7XG3 - chains B and I of the 12 polymer chains in the assembly; structure by electron microscopy, 3.00 A resolution.

[Chain B]
Name: Csf3
Organism: Pseudomonas aeruginosa
Amino-acid sequence (220 residues; row label = number of the first residue in the row):
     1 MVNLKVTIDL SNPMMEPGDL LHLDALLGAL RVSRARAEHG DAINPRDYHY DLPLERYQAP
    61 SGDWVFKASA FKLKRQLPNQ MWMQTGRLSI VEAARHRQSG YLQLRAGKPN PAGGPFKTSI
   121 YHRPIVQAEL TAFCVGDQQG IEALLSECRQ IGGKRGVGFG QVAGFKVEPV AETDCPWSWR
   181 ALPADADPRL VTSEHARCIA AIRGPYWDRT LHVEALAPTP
Not modelled in the structure: 1

[Chain I]
Molecule: crRNA
Organism: Pseudomonas aeruginosa
Sequence (61 nucleotides; numbered 1 to 61; the number before each row is that of its first residue):
     1 GUGAACGGUG GAGCAACACC UGAAGGAAGG CUUGAUGAGC GUGUUCCCCG CAUACGCGGG
    61 X
Modified / non-standard residues: 23G (guanosine-5'-phosphate-2',3'-cyclic phosphate) at position 61

[Interface between chain B and chain I]
Pairs across the interface (50; chain B residue first):
  Gly18(B) with G3(I), hydrogen bond to the sugar
  Asp19(B) with G3(I), hydrogen bond to the base
  Leu20(B) with G3(I), hydrogen bond to the base
  Leu21(B) with G3(I), phosphate contact
  His22(B) with G3(I), phosphate contact
  Ala25(B) with G1(I), phosphate contact; U2(I), sugar contact; G3(I), phosphate contact
  Leu26(B) with U2(I), base contact
  Ala29(B) with G1(I), phosphate contact; U2(I), sugar contact
  Val32(B) with G1(I), sugar contact
  Pro45(B) with G1(I), base contact
  Arg46(B) with G1(I), hydrogen bond to the base
  His49(B) with G1(I), sugar contact
  Met83(B) with U9(I), base contact
  Gln84(B) with U9(I), phosphate contact
  Thr85(B) with G7(I), hydrogen bond to the sugar; G8(I), hydrogen bond to the sugar; U9(I), hydrogen bond to the phosphate
  Gly86(B) with G7(I), hydrogen bond to the sugar; G8(I), phosphate contact
  Arg87(B) with G8(I), hydrogen bond to the sugar; U9(I), hydrogen bond to the phosphate; G10(I), hydrogen bond to the sugar
  Ser89(B) with G8(I), base contact
  Ser119(B) with G7(I), base contact
  Ile120(B) with U9(I), base contact
  Tyr121(B) with G7(I), hydrogen bond to the base
  Gln150(B) with U2(I), base contact
  Gly152(B) with U2(I), hydrogen bond to the sugar; A4(I), sugar contact
  Gly153(B) with A4(I), phosphate contact; A5(I), phosphate contact
  Lys154(B) with U2(I), base contact; A4(I), phosphate contact; A5(I), hydrogen bond to the phosphate
  Arg155(B) with A5(I), salt bridge to the phosphate; C6(I), phosphate contact
  Ala200(B) with G3(I), base contact
  Ala201(B) with G3(I), base contact
  Gly204(B) with G1(I), phosphate contact
  Pro205(B) with G1(I), base contact
  Tyr206(B) with G3(I), base contact
  Trp207(B) with G1(I), base contact; U2(I), hydrogen bond to the phosphate; G3(I), hydrogen bond to the sugar; A4(I), stacking on the base
  Asp208(B) with G1(I), base contact
  His212(B) with G3(I), hydrogen bond to the base
Also at the interface, not in a pair above, chain B (37 interface residues in all): Gly28, Ile151, Ile199

[Overview]
37 residues of chain B and 10 residues of chain I are in contact; the contacts include 17 hydrogen bonds, 1
salt bridge and 1 aromatic stacking contact. Polar contacts include Asp19(B)-G3(I), Leu20(B)-G3(I) and
Arg46(B)-G1(I).
Here chain B is Csf3 and chain I is crRNA, both from Pseudomonas aeruginosa. Entry 7XG3 (CryoEM structure of
type IV-A CasDinG bound NTS-nicked Csf-crRNA-dsDNA quaternary complex) was determined by electron microscopy,
deposited together with 7XF1, 7XFZ, 7XG0, 7XG1, 7XG2 and 7XG4.
